7NGC - chains D and E of the 7 polymer chains in the assembly; structure by electron microscopy, 7.50 A resolution (low resolution: residue-level contacts below are approximate; hydrogen-bond / salt-bridge calls are withheld).

# Chain D (and E)
Molecule: Lon protease homolog, mitochondrial
From: Homo sapiens
Notes: EC 3.4.21.53; chain E of this document is another copy of the same molecule, construct and numbering; everything in this record applies to it too
UniProt: P36776 (LONM_HUMAN); residue numbers follow UniProt; this construct covers 123-948
Sequence (853 residues; numbered 107 to 959; the number before each row is that of its first residue):
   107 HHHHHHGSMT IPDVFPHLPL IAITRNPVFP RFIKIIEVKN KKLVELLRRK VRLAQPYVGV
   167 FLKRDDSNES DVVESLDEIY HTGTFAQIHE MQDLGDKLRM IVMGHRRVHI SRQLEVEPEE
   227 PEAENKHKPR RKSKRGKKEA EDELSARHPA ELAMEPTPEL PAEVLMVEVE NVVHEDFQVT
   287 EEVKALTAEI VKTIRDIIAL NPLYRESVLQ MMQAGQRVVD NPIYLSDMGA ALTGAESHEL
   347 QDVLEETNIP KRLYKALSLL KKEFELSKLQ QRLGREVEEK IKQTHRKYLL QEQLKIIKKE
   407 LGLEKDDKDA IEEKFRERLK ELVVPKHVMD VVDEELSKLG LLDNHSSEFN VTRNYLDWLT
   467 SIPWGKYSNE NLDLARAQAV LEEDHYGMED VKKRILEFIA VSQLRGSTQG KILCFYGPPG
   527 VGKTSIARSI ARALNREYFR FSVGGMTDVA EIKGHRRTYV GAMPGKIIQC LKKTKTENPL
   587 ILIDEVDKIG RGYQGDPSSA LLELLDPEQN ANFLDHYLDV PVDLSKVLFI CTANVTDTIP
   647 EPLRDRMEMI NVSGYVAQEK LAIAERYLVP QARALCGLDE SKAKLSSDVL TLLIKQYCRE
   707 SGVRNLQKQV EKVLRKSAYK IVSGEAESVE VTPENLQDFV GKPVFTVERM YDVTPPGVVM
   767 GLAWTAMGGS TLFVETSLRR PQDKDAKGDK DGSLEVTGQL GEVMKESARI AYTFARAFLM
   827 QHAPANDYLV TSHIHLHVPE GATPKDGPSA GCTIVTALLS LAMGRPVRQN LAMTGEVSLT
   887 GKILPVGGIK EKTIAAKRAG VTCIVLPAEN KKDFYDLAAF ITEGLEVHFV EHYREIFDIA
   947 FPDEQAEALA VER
Not modelled in the structure: 107-122, 222-271, 949-959
Differences from the reference sequence: expression tag (107-122, 949-959)
Residues lining bound ligands: ADP (adenosine-5'-diphosphate): Asp490, His491, Tyr492, Met494, Pro525, Gly526, Val527, Gly528, Lys529, Thr530, Ser531, Ile669, Tyr673, Gln677, Val709, Arg710, Gln713
Curated features (UniProtKB/Swiss-Prot):
  - active site: Ser855, Lys898
  - binding site (ATP): Gly523 to Thr530
  - natural variant: Glu476 (E476A: In CODASS), Ser631 (S631Y: In CODASS), Ala670 (A670V: In CODASS), Arg672 (R672C: In CODASS), Pro676 (P676S: In CODASS), Arg679 (R679H: In CODASS), Arg721 (R721G: In CODASS), Ala724 (A724V: In CODASS), Pro749 (P749S: In CODASS), Gly767 (G767E: In CODASS), Ile927 (deletion: In CODASS)
  - mutagenesis: Lys529 (K529R: Abolishes ATPase activity, and presumably ATP-driven protein unfolding, but does not block access to the proteolytic active site or prevent a substrate from binding to it), Trp770 (W770A: Has low basal, but normal stimulated ATPase activity, and retains peptidase activity; W770P: Has normal basal, but low stimulated ATPase activity, and abolishes peptidase activity), Ser855 (S855A: Lacks both ATPase and protease activity, but retains DNA binding activity), Thr880 (T880V: Enhances the basal, but not the stimulated ATPase activity), Gly893 (G893A: Has low basal, but normal stimulated ATPase activity, and retains peptidase activity; G893P: Has normal basal, but low stimulated ATPase activity, and abolishes peptidase activity), Gly894 (G894A/S: Enhances the basal, but not the stimulated ATPase activity, and retains peptidase activity; G894P: Enhances the basal, but not the stimulated ATPase activity, and abolishes peptidase activity)
What the authors report for this chain:
  - mutagenesis - K529R, E591Q, T803V, E812A, S855A: abolished catalytic activity (proteolytic activity)
  - mutagenesis - S855A: unchanged catalytic activity (ATPase activity)
  - catalytic residues: Thr803, His841, His843, Ser855
  - catalytic residues: Glu801, Arg815, Lys898 (proposed by the authors, not directly observed)
  - mutagenesis - T803V: decreased catalytic activity on ATPase
  - mutagenesis - H841F, H843F: abolished catalytic activity on proteolytically
  - mutagenesis - E801A: decreased catalytic activity (protease activity)
  - mutagenesis - E801A, E812A: decreased catalytic activity (ATPase activity)
  - mutagenesis - K529R, E591Q: abolished catalytic activity on ATPase

# Chain D / chain E interface
Contacting residue pairs - 37 pairs, chain D then chain E:
  His451(D) - Thr564(E)
  Asn456(D) - Arg562(E)
  Asn456(D) - Tyr565(E)
  Arg459(D) - Arg562(E)
  Asn460(D) - Arg562(E)
  Ser548(D) - Pro648(E)
  Ala680(D) - Arg511(E)
  Leu681(D) - Arg511(E)
  Cys682(D) - Arg511(E)
  Gly683(D) - Leu510(E)
  Gly683(D) - Arg511(E)
  Lys718(D) - Glu503(E)
  Arg721(D) - Arg500(E)
  Arg721(D) - Glu503(E)
  Lys722(D) - Glu503(E)
  Tyr725(D) - Lys499(E)
  Tyr725(D) - Leu502(E)
  Tyr725(D) - Ala506(E)
  Val728(D) - Leu480(E)
  Val728(D) - Ala506(E)
  Ser729(D) - Leu480(E)
  Lys748(D) - Lys918(E)
  Pro749(D) - Lys918(E)
  Val753(D) - Glu915(E)
  Tyr757(D) - Lys888(E)
  Glu781(D) - Ser884(E)
  Glu781(D) - Leu885(E)
  Glu781(D) - Thr886(E)
  Ser783(D) - Thr819(E)
  Arg786(D) - Asp797(E)
  Pro787(D) - Val836(E)
  Asp791(D) - Asp795(E)
  Thr803(D) - Ile816(E)
  Gly804(D) - Glu812(E)
  Gln805(D) - Glu812(E)
  His841(D) - Ile816(E)
  His841(D) - Thr819(E)
Also at the interface, not in a pair above, chain D (39 interface residues in all): Phe455, Gly567, Glu717, Ala724, Thr752, Met756, Leu784, Arg785, Lys790, Glu801, His843
Also at the interface, not in a pair above, chain E (30 interface residues in all): Val507, Gln509, Gln600, Glu654, Arg815, Met826

# Summary
The interface between chain D and chain E involves 39 residues on one side and 30 on the other. Ligands of
chain D: ADP. The paper reports catalytic residues Thr803(D), His841(D) and His843(D) among others; K529R,
E591Q and T803V of chain D, among others, abolish catalytic activity (proteolytic activity); 8 substitutions
were tested in all.
Both chains are Lon protease homolog, mitochondrial (Homo sapiens). Entry 7NGC (P2a-state of wild type human
mitochondrial LONP1 protease with bound substrate protein and in presence of ...) was determined by electron
microscopy (same publication as 7NFY, 7NG4, 7NG5 and 7NGF).
